Entry 8FF5 (electron microscopy, 3.13 A resolution); this record covers chains I and N of the 15 polymer chains in the assembly.

Chain I:
Name: Type I-B CRISPR-associated protein Cas8
Organism: Nostoc sp. 'Peltigera membranacea cyanobiont' 210A
UniProt: A0A235IGR9 (A0A235IGR9_9NOSO); residues 3-526 here correspond to UniProt positions 2-525 (UniProt number = residue number - 1)
Sequence (534 residues; row label = number of the first residue in the row; numbers below 1 keep their minus sign (Met-7 is residue -7)):
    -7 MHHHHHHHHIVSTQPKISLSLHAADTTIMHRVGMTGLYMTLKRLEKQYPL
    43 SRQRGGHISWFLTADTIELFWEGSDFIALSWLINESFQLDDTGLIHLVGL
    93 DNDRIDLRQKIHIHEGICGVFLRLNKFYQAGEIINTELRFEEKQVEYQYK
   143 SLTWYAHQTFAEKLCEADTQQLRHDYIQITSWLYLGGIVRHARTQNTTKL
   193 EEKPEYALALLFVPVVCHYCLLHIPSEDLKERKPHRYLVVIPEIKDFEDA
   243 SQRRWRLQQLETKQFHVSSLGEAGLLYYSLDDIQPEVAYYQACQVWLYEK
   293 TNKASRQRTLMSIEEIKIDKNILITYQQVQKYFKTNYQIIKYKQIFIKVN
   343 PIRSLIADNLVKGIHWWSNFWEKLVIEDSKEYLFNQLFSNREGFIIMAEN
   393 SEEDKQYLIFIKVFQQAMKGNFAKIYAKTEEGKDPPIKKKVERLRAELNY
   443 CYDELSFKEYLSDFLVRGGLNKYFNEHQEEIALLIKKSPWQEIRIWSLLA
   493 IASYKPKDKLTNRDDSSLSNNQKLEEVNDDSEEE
Disordered / not traced: -7 to 4, 499-526
Construct notes: initiating methionine (-7); expression tag (-6 to 2)

Chain N:
Molecule: Target DNA strand
Sequence (65 nucleotides; numbered 1 to 65; the number before each row is that of its first residue):
     1 ATATCTACGCGTAGATATATCTACGTTTAACAGTGGCCTTATTAAATGAC
    51 TTCTCCATGATCTAC
Disordered / not traced: 1-12

Interface between chain I and chain N:
Pairs across the interface (25):
  Leu116(I) with DA57(N), base contact; DT58(N), sugar contact
  Lys118(I) with DT58(N), base contact
  Phe119(I) with DT58(N), sugar contact
  Thr172(I) with DT58(N), phosphate contact; DG59(N), hydrogen bond to the phosphate
  Ser173(I) with DA57(N), phosphate contact; DT58(N), hydrogen bond to the phosphate
  Gly179(I) with DT58(N), phosphate contact
  Ile180(I) with DA57(N), phosphate contact; DT58(N), phosphate contact
  Val181(I) with DT58(N), hydrogen bond to the phosphate
  Ala184(I) with DT58(N), base contact
  Lys191(I) with DG59(N), salt bridge to the phosphate
  Glu219(I) with DC50(N), phosphate contact; DT51(N), phosphate contact
  Glu223(I) with DC50(N), sugar contact
  Asn294(I) with DT54(N), base contact
  Lys295(I) with DT52(N), phosphate contact
  Arg298(I) with DC56(N), hydrogen bond to the base
  Gln299(I) with DC56(N), base contact; DA57(N), hydrogen bond to the sugar
  Lys431(I) with DT42(N), salt bridge to the phosphate
  Ala438(I) with DA44(N), base contact
  Arg459(I) with DT39(N), salt bridge to the phosphate
Other interface residues (no listed pair), chain I (23 interface residues in all): Arg224, Thr293, Lys420, Glu434
Other interface residues (no listed pair), chain N (15 interface residues in all): DC38, DT40, DA41, DC55

Summary:
The interface between chain I and chain N involves 23 residues on one side and 15 on the other; the contacts
include 5 hydrogen bonds and 3 salt bridges. Among the polar pairs are Arg298(I)-DC56(N), Gln299(I)-DA57(N)
and Thr172(I)-DG59(N).
Chain I is Type I-B CRISPR-associated protein Cas8 (Nostoc sp. 'Peltigera membranacea cyanobiont' 210A) and
chain N is Target DNA strand; the structure, Cryo-EM structure of Cascade-DNA-fullRloop in type I-B CAST
system, was determined by electron microscopy together with 8FCJ, 8FCU, 8FCV, 8FCW, 8FD2, 8FD3 and 8FF4 from
the same study.
